PDB entry 6ZWO | electron microscopy, 3.00 A resolution | chains B and F of the 4 polymer chains in the assembly

== Chain B ==
Name: Serine/threonine-protein kinase mTOR
Organism: Homo sapiens
Notes: EC 2.7.11.1
UniProtKB: P42345 (MTOR_HUMAN); residues 1-2549 here = UniProt positions 1-2549
Amino-acid sequence (2549 residues; row label = number of the first residue in the row):
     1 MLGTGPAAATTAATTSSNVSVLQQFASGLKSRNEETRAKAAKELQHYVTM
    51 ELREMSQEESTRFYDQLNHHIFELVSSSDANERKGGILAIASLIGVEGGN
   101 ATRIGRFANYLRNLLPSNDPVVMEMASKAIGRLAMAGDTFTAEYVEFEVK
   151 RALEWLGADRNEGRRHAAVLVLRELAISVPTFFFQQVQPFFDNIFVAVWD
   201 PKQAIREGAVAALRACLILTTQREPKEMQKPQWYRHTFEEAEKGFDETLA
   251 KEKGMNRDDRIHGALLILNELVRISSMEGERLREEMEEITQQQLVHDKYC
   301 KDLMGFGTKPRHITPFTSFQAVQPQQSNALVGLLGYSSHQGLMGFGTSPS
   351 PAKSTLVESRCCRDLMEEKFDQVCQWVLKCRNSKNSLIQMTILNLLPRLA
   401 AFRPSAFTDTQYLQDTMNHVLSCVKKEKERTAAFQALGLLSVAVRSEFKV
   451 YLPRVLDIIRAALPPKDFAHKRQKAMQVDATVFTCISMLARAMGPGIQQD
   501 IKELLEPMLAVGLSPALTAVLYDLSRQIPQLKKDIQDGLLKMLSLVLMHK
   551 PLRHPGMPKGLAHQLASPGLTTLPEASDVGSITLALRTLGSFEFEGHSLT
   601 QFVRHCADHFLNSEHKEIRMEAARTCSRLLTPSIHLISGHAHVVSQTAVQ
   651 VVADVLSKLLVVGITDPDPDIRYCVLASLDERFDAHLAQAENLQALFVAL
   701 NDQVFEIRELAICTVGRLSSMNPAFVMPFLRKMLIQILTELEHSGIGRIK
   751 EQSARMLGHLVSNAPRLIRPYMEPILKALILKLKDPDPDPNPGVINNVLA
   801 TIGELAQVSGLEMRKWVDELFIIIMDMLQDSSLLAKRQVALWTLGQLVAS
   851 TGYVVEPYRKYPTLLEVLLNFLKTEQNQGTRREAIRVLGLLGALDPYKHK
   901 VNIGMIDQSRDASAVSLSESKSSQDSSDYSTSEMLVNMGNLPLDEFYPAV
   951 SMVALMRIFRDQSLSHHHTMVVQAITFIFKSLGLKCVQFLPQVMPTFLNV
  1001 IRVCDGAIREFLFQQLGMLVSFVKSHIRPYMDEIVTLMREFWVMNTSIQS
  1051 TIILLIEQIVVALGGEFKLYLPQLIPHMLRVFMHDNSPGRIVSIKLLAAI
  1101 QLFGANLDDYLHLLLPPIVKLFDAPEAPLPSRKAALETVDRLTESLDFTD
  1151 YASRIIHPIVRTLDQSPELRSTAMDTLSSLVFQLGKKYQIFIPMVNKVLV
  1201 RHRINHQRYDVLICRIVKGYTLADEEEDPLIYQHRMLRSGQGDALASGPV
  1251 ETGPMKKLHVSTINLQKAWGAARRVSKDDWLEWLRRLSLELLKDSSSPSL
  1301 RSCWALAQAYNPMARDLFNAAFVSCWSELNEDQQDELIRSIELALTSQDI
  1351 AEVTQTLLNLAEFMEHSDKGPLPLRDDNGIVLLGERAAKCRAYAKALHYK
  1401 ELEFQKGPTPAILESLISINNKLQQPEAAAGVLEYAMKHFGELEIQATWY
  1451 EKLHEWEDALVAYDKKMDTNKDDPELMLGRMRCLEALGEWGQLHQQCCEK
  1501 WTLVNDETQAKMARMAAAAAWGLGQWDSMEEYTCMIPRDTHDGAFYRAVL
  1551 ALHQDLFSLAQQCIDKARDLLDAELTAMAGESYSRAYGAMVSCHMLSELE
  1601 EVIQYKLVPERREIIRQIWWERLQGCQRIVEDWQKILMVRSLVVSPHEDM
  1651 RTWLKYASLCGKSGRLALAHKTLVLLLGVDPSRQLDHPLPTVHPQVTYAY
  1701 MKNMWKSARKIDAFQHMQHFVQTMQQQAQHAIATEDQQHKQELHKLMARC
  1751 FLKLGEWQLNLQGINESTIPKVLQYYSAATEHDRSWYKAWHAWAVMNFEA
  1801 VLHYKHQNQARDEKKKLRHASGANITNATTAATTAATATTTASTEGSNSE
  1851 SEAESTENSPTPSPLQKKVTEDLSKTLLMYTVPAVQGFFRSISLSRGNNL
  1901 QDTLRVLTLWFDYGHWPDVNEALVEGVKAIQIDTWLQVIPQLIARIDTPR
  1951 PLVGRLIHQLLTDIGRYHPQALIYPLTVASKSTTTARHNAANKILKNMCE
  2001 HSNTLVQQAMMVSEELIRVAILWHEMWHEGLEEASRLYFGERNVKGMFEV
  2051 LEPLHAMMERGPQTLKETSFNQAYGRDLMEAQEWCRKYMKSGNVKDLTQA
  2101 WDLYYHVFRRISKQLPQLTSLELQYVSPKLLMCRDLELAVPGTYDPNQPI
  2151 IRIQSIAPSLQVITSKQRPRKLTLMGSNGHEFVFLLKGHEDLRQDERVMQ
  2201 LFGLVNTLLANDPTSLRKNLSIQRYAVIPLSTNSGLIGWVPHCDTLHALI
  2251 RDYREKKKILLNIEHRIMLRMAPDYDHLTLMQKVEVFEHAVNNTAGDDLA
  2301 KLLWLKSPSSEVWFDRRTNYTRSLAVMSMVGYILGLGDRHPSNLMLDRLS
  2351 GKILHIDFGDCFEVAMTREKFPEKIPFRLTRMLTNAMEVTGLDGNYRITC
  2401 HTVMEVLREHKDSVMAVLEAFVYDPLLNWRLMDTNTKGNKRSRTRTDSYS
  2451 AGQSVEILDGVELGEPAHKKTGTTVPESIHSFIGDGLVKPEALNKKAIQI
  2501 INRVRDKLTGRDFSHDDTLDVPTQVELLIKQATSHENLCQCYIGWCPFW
Unresolved in the structure: 1-790, 904-926, 1239-1262, 1811-1872, 2434-2491
UniProt features mapped onto this chain:
  - region: Val2162 to Arg2168 (G-loop), Lys2258 to Gly2296 (Interaction with MLST8), Gly2335 to Asn2343 (Catalytic loop), His2355 to Thr2380 (Activation loop)
  - binding site (1D-myo-inositol hexakisphosphate): Lys1662, Lys1702, Arg1749
  - binding site (ATP): Ser2165, Gln2167, Leu2185, Lys2187, Glu2190, Tyr2225, Gly2238, Trp2239, Val2240, Thr2245, Met2345, Ile2356
  - binding site (Mg(2+)): Asn2343, Asp2357
  - modified residue: Met1 (N-acetylmethionine), Ser567 (Phosphoserine), Thr1162 (Phosphothreonine), Lys1218 (N6-acetyllysine), Ser1261 (Phosphoserine), Ser2159 (Phosphoserine), Thr2164 (Phosphothreonine), Thr2173 (Phosphothreonine), Thr2446 (Phosphothreonine), Ser2448 (Phosphoserine), Ser2478 (Phosphoserine), Ser2481 (Phosphoserine)
  - cross-link: Lys2066 (Glycyl lysine isopeptide (Lys-Gly) (interchain with G-Cter in ubiquitin))
  - natural variant: Ala8 (A8S: In a lung large cell carcinoma sample), Met135 (M135T: In a metastatic melanoma sample), Arg624 (R624H: In FCORD2; uncertain significance), Asp1376 (D1376E: Found in a patient with focal epilepsy; uncertain significance), Tyr1450 (Y1450D: In FCORD2), Trp1456 (W1456G: In FCORD2), Ala1459 (A1459D: In FCORD2; A1459S: In FCORD2; uncertain significance), Leu1460 (L1460P: In FCORD2), Cys1483 (C1483R: In FCORD2), Trp1490 (W1490R: In SKS), Met1595 (M1595I: In SKS), Arg1709 (R1709H: In FCORD2; uncertain significance), 13 further natural variant entries in UniProt
  - mutagenesis: Lys2066 (K2066R: Complete loss ubiquitination by the SCF(FBXO22) complex), Ser2159 (S2159A: Reduces mTORC1-associated S-2481 autophosphorylation; when associated with A-2164. Reduced activity of the mTORC1 complex; S2159D: Mimics phosphorylation ...), Thr2164 (T2164A: Reduces mTORC1-associated S-2481 autophosphorylation; when associated with A-2159; T2164E: Stronger phosphorylation of RPS6KB1; when associated with D-2159), Thr2173 (T2173A: Increased mTOR kinase activity), His2340 (H2340A: Barely detectable kinase activity), Asp2357 (D2357E: Kinase-dead mutant, loss of interaction with TM4SF5 and loss of lysosome membrane localization; when associated with I-2364), Val2364 (V2364I: Kinase-dead mutant, loss of interaction with TM4SF5 and loss of lysosome membrane localization; when associated with E-2357)
Ligand contacts:
  - ATP-gamma-S (AGS; phosphothiophosphoric acid-adenylate ester): Ile2163, Ser2165, Lys2166, Gln2167, Pro2169, Leu2185, Lys2187, Glu2190, Tyr2225, Ile2237, Gly2238, Trp2239, Val2240, Thr2245, Ser2342, Asn2343, Met2345, Ile2356, Asp2357
  - inositol hexakisphosphate (IHP): Arg1628, Lys1655, Ser1658, Lys1662, Tyr1698, Lys1702, Arg1749, Lys1753, Trp1786, Lys1788
What the authors report for this chain:
  - binding site for inositol hexakisphosphate: Arg1628, Lys1655, Lys1662, Lys1753, Lys1788 (proposed by the authors, not directly observed)

== Chain F ==
Name: Rapamycin-insensitive companion of mTOR
Organism: Homo sapiens
UniProtKB: Q6R327 (RICTR_HUMAN); numbering as in UniProt (aligned over 1-1708)
Amino-acid sequence (1708 residues; row label = number of the first residue in the row):
     1 MAAIGRGRSLKNLRVRGRNDSGEENVPLDLTREPSDNLREILQNVARLQG
    51 VSNMRKLGHLNNFTKLLCDIGHSEEKLGFHYEDIIICLRLALLNEAKEVR
   101 AAGLRALRYLIQDSSILQKVLKLKVDYLIARCIDIQQSNEVERTQALRLV
   151 RKMITVNASLFPSSVTNSLIAVGNDGLQERDRMVRACIAIICELALQNPE
   201 VVALRGGLNTILKNVIDCQLSRINEALITTILHLLNHPKTRQYVRADVEL
   251 ERILAPYTDFHYRHSPDTAEGQLKEDREARFLASKMGIIATFRSWAGIIN
   301 LCKPGNSGIQSLIGVLCIPNMEIRRGLLEVLYDIFRLPLPVVTEEFIEAL
   351 LSVDPGRFQDSWRLSDGFVAAEAKTILPHRARSRPDLMDNYLALILSAFI
   401 RNGLLEGLVEVITNSDDHISVRATILLGELLHMANTILPHSHSHHLHCLP
   451 TLMNMAASFDIPKEKRLRASAALNCLKRFHEMKKRGPKPYSLHLDHIIQK
   501 AIATHQKRDQYLRVQKDIFILKDTEEALLINLRDSQVLQHKENLEWNWNL
   551 IGTILKWPNVNLRNYKDEQLHRFVRRLLYFYKPSSKLYANLDLDFAKAKQ
   601 LTVVGCQFTEFLLESEEDGQGYLEDLVKDIVQWLNASSGMKPERSLQNNG
   651 LLTTLSQHYFLFIGTLSCHPHGVKMLEKCSVFQCLLNLCSLKNQDHLLKL
   701 TVSSLDYSRDGLARVILSKILTAATDACRLYATKHLRVLLRANVEFFNNW
   751 GIELLVTQLHDKNKTISSEALDILDEACEDKANLHALIQMKPALSHLGDK
   801 GLLLLLRFLSIPKGFSYLNERGYVAKQLEKWHREYNSKYVDLIEEQLNEA
   851 LTTYRKPVDGDNYVRRSNQRLQRPHVYLPIHLYGQLVHHKTGCHLLEVQN
   901 IITELCRNVRTPDLDKWEEIKKLKASLWALGNIGSSNWGLNLLQEENVIP
   951 DILKLAKQCEVLSIRGTCVYVLGLIAKTKQGCDILKCHNWDAVRHSRKHL
  1001 WPVVPDDVEQLCNELSSIPSTLSLNSESTSSRHNSESESVPSSMFILEDD
  1051 RFGSSSTSTFFLDINEDTEPTFYDRSGPIKDKNSFPFFASSKLVKNRILN
  1101 SLTLPNKKHRSSSDPKGGKLSSESKTSNRRIRTLTEPSVDFNHSDDFTPI
  1151 STVQKTLQLETSFMGNKHIEDTGSTPSIGENDLKFTKNFGTENHRENTSR
  1201 ERLVVESSTSSHMKIRSQSFNTDTTTSGISSMSSSPSRETVGVDATTMDT
  1251 DCGSMSTVVSTKTIKTSHYLTPQSNHLSLSKSNSVSLVPPGSSHTLPRRA
  1301 QSLKAPSIATIKSLADCNFSYTSSRDAFGYATLKRLQQQRMHPSLSHSEA
  1351 LASPAKDVLFTDTITMKANSFESRLTPSRFMKALSYASLDKEDLLSPINQ
  1401 NTLQRSSSVRSMVSSATYGGSDDYIGLALPVDINDIFQVKDIPYFQTKNI
  1451 PPHDDRGARAFAHDAGGLPSGTGGLVKNSFHLLRQQMSLTEIMNSIHSDA
  1501 SLFLESTEDTGLQEHTDDNCLYCVCIEILGFQPSNQLSAICSHSDFQDIP
  1551 YSDWCEQTIHNPLEVVPSKFSGISGCSDGVSQEGSASSTKSTELLLGVKT
  1601 IPDDTPMCRILLRKEVLRLVINLSSSVSTKCHETGLLTIKEKYPQTFDDI
  1651 CLYSEVSHLLSHCTFRLPCRRFIQELFQDVQFLQMHEEAEAVLATPPKQP
  1701 IVDTSAES
Unresolved in the structure: 1-24, 511-519, 858-871, 1006-1422, 1449-1478, 1495-1509, 1539-1606, 1695-1708
UniProt features mapped onto this chain:
  - binding site (ATP): Asn543, Arg572, Arg576
  - binding site (Zn(2+)): His1515, Cys1520, Cys1523, Cys1651
  - modified residue: Ser21 (Phosphoserine), Ser35 (Phosphoserine), Ser265 (Phosphoserine), Lys1092 (N6-acetyllysine), Lys1095 (N6-acetyllysine), Thr1103 (Phosphothreonine), Lys1116 (N6-acetyllysine), Lys1119 (N6-acetyllysine), Lys1125 (N6-acetyllysine), Thr1135 (Phosphothreonine), Ser1138 (Phosphoserine), Ser1162 (Phosphoserine), Ser1219 (Phosphoserine), Ser1235 (Phosphoserine), Thr1271 (Phosphothreonine), Ser1274 (Phosphoserine), Ser1278 (Phosphoserine), Ser1282 (Phosphoserine), Ser1284 (Phosphoserine), Thr1295 (Phosphothreonine) and 16 more in UniProt
  - cross-link: Lys274 (Glycyl lysine isopeptide (Lys-Gly) (interchain with G-Cter in ubiquitin))
  - mutagenesis: Lys274 (K274G: Abolishes deubiquitination by USP9X and increases interaction with MTOR. No effect on interaction with SIN1), Lys1080 to Lys1082 (In M1; does not affect acetylation), Lys1092 to Lys1095 (In M2; decreased acetylation and activity of the mTORC2 complex), Lys1107 to Lys1108 (In M3; does not affect acetylation), Lys1116 to Lys1125 (In M4; decreased acetylation and activity of the mTORC2 complex), Thr1135 (T1135A: Impaired phosphorylation by RPS6KB1, leading to increased activity of the mTORC2 complex), Ser1235 (S1235A: Impaired phosphorylation by GSK3B in response to stress, leading to increased mTORC2 activity; S1235D: Mimics phosphorylation; decreased activity of mTORC2), Thr1695 (T1695G: Reduced GSK3-mediated phosphorylation, reduced interaction with FBXW7, reduced FBXW7-mediated ubiquitination and increased stability)
Ion coordination: Zn2+: His1515, Cys1520, Cys1523, Cys1651
Ligand contacts:
  - acetyl group (ACE): Arg293, Trp295, Tyr391, Leu847, Leu851, Tyr970
  - ATP-gamma-S (AGS; phosphothiophosphoric acid-adenylate ester): Lys541, Asn543, Trp546, Arg572, Arg575, Arg576, Tyr579, Leu587
What the authors report for this chain:
  - binding site for ATP-gamma-S: Lys541, Asn543, Arg572, Arg575, Arg576
  - binding site for ATP-gamma-S: Tyr579 (proposed by the authors, not directly observed)

== Interface between chain B and chain F ==
Residue-residue contacts - 96 pairs, chain B then chain F:
  Arg1028(B) with Glu464(F), salt bridge
  Asp1032(B) with Lys463(F), salt bridge
  Lys1068(B) with Leu467(F)
  Leu1069(B) with Lys463(F); Glu464(F); Leu467(F), hydrophobic
  Asp1108(B) with Asn474(F), hydrogen bond
  Asp1109(B) with Ser470(F), hydrogen bond; Asn474(F), hydrogen bond
  Tyr1110(B) with Arg466(F); Leu467(F)
  Asp1150(B) with Lys477(F), salt bridge
  Asn1196(B) with Ile520(F)
  Gln1207(B) with Asn547(F); Leu550(F)
  Asp1210(B) with Trp557(F)
  Val1211(B) with Thr553(F)
  Cys1214(B) with Thr553(F); Lys556(F); Trp557(F), hydrophobic
  Arg1215(B) with Asn549(F)
  Lys1218(B) with Lys556(F)
  Tyr1220(B) with Gln600(F); Val603(F), hydrophobic
  Thr1221(B) with Gln499(F)
  Leu1222(B) with Lys488(F); Asp495(F), hydrogen bond (backbone-side chain); Ile498(F), hydrophobic; Gln499(F)
  Ala1223(B) with Lys488(F)
  Glu1226(B) with Arg485(F), hydrogen bond (backbone-side chain)
  Asp1228(B) with Arg478(F)
  Leu1230(B) with Ile347(F), hydrophobic; Arg478(F)
  Ile1231(B) with Ile347(F); Leu351(F), hydrophobic
  His1234(B) with Glu345(F), salt bridge; Ile347(F); Glu348(F)
  Arg1238(B) with Glu345(F), salt bridge; Glu348(F), salt bridge
  Phe2039(B) with Val1627(F), hydrophobic
  Arg2042(B) with Gln1485(F)
  Leu2065(B) with Gly314(F); Val315(F); Ile318(F), hydrophobic
  Ser2069(B) with Thr258(F); Asp259(F)
  Asn2071(B) with Val248(F)
  Gln2072(B) with Glu251(F); Arg252(F); Leu254(F); Thr258(F), hydrogen bond; Ser311(F), hydrogen bond
  Ala2073(B) with Arg252(F)
  Arg2076(B) with Asn209(F); Val248(F)
  Asp2077(B) with Asn209(F)
  Met2079(B) with Arg245(F)
  Glu2083(B) with Gln1446(F)
  Lys2087(B) with Gln1446(F)
  Val2094(B) with Ile1621(F), hydrophobic
  Lys2095(B) with Leu1659(F); Cys1663(F)
  Thr2098(B) with Ile1621(F); Ser1624(F); Ser1625(F)
  Gln2099(B) with Arg205(F); His1662(F); Thr1664(F), hydrogen bond
  Asp2102(B) with Ser1624(F); Ser1625(F); Ser1626(F); Thr1664(F); Arg1666(F), salt bridge
  Tyr2105(B) with Ser1626(F)
  His2106(B) with Pro266(F); Arg1666(F), hydrogen bond
  Arg2109(B) with Pro266(F)
  Arg2110(B) with Arg252(F); Tyr262(F); Arg263(F), hydrogen bond (side chain-backbone); His264(F), hydrogen bond (side chain-backbone); Pro266(F)
  Lys2113(B) with Arg263(F); Pro266(F), hydrogen bond (side chain-backbone)
  Gln2114(B) with His261(F); Arg263(F)
  Gln2117(B) with His261(F); Arg263(F)
  Glu2122(B) with Pro319(F)
  Gln2124(B) with Cys317(F)
  Tyr2125(B) with Thr258(F), hydrogen bond (side chain-backbone); Asp259(F); Phe260(F); Ile318(F), hydrophobic
Interface residues without a listed pair, chain B (63 interface residues in all): Tyr1070, Val1200, Asn1205, Ile1213, Glu1227, Thr2068, Tyr2074, Gly2075, Glu2080, Trp2084, Trp2101
Interface residues without a listed pair, chain F (72 interface residues in all): Leu204, Gly206, Asp247, Glu249, Ala255, Ser265, Ala471, Pro489, Leu521, Ala527, Asp534, Pro558, His1481

== Summary ==
The interface between chain B and chain F involves 63 residues on one side and 72 on the other, with 13
hydrogen bonds and 7 salt bridges. Among the polar pairs are Arg1028(B)-Glu464(F), Asp1032(B)-Lys463(F) and
Asp1150(B)-Lys477(F). The paper reports a binding site for ATP-gamma-S at Lys541(F), Asn543(F) and Arg572(F)
among others; a binding site for inositol hexakisphosphate at Arg1628(B), Lys1655(B) and Lys1662(B) among
others.
Here chain B is Serine/threonine-protein kinase mTOR and chain F is Rapamycin-insensitive companion of mTOR,
both from Homo sapiens. Entry 6ZWO (cryo-EM structure of human mTOR complex 2, focused on one half) was
determined by electron microscopy, deposited together with 6ZWM.
